Entry 6NYB (electron microscopy, 4.10 A resolution (low resolution: residue-level contacts below are approximate; hydrogen-bond / salt-bridge calls are withheld)); this record covers chains C and D of the 4 polymer chains in the assembly.

# Chain C (and D)
Protein: 14-3-3 protein zeta
From: Spodoptera exigua
Notes: chain D of this document is another copy of the same molecule, construct and numbering; everything in this record applies to it too
UniProt: V9P4T4 (V9P4T4_SPOEX); residues -1 to 245 here correspond to UniProt positions 1-247 (UniProt number = residue number + 2)
Chain sequence (247 residues; row label = number of the first residue in the row; numbers below 1 keep their minus sign (Met-1 is residue -1)):
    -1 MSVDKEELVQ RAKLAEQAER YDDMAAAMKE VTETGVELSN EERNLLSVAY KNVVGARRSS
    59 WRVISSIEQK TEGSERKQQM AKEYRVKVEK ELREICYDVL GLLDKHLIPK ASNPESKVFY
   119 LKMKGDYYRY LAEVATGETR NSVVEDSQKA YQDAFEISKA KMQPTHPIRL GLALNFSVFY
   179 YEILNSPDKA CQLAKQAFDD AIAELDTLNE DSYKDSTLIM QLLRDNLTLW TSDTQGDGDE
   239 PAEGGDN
Disordered / not traced: -1 to 1, 231-245

# How chain C and chain D interact
Residue-residue contacts - 30 pairs, chain C then chain D:
  Gln8(C) - Lys75(D)
  Arg9(C) - Met78(D)
  Leu12(C) - Ile65(D)
  Leu12(C) - Tyr82(D)
  Ala13(C) - Tyr82(D)
  Gln15(C) - Val61(D)
  Gln15(C) - Ile65(D)
  Ala16(C) - Ser58(D)
  Ala16(C) - Ile62(D)
  Arg18(C) - Ser58(D)
  Arg18(C) - Tyr82(D)
  Arg18(C) - Glu89(D)
  Asp21(C) - Tyr82(D)
  Asp21(C) - Lys85(D)
  Arg55(C) - Arg18(D)
  Ser58(C) - Ala16(D)
  Ser58(C) - Arg18(D)
  Val61(C) - Gln15(D)
  Val61(C) - Ala16(D)
  Ile62(C) - Ala16(D)
  Ile65(C) - Gln15(D)
  Met78(C) - Glu5(D)
  Met78(C) - Gln8(D)
  Met78(C) - Arg9(D)
  Ala79(C) - Leu12(D)
  Tyr82(C) - Arg9(D)
  Tyr82(C) - Leu12(D)
  Tyr82(C) - Arg18(D)
  Tyr82(C) - Asp21(D)
  Glu89(C) - Arg18(D)
Other interface residues (no listed pair), chain C (19 interface residues in all): Lys75, Glu81
Other interface residues (no listed pair), chain D (19 interface residues in all): Ala13, Val86

# Overview
Chain C and chain D each contribute 19 residues to their interface.
Chain C and chain D are both 14-3-3 protein zeta (Spodoptera exigua); the structure, Structure of a MAPK
pathway complex, was determined by electron microscopy together with 6PP9, 6Q0J, 6Q0K and 6Q0T from the same
study.
